PDB entry 8W1C | electron microscopy, 3.60 A resolution | chains C and L of the 15 polymer chains in the assembly

Chain C (and L):
Name: VP6
Organism: Bluetongue virus (serotype 1 / isolate South Africa)
Notes: chain L of this document is another copy of the same molecule, construct and numbering; everything in this record applies to it too
Reference sequence: C5IWW5 (C5IWW5_9REOV); numbering as in UniProt (aligned over 1-329)
Amino-acid sequence (329 residues; each row starts with the number of its first residue):
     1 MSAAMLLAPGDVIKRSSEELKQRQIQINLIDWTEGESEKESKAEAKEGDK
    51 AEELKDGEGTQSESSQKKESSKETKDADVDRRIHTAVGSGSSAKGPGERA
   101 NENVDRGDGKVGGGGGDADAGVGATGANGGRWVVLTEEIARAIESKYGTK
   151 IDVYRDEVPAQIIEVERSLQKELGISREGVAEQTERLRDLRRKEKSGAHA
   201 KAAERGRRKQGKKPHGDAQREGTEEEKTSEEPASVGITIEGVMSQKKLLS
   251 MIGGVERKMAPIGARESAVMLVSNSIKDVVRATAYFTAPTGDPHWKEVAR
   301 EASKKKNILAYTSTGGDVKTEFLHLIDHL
Unresolved in the structure: 1-3, 34-129, 198-236
From the paper describing this entry:
  - mutagenesis - R167E/K171E, R191E/K195E: abolished growth

How chain C and chain L interact:
Residue-residue contacts - 9 pairs, chain C then chain L:
  R177(C) - E172(L)  salt bridge
  E178(C) - E172(L)
  A181(C) - M243(L)
  T184(C) - M243(L)
  E185(C) - M243(L)  hydrogen bond (side chain-backbone)
  E185(C) - S244(L)  hydrogen bond (side chain-backbone)
  E185(C) - K247(L)  salt bridge
  R188(C) - G241(L)
  R188(C) - M243(L)
Other interface residues (no listed pair), chain C (7 interface residues in all): E182
Other interface residues (no listed pair), chain L (8 interface residues in all): S168, K171, V242

In short:
7 residues of chain C and 8 residues of chain L are in contact; the contacts include 2 hydrogen bonds and 2
salt bridges. Polar contacts include R177(C)-E172(L), E185(C)-K247(L) and E185(C)-M243(L). The paper reports
that R167E/K171E and R191E/K195E of chain C abolish growth.
Chain C and chain L are both VP6 (Bluetongue virus (serotype 1 / isolate South Africa)); the structure,
Cryo-EM structure of BTV pre-subcore, was determined by electron microscopy (same publication as 8W12, 8W19,
8W1O, 8W1R and 8W1S).
